PDB entry 5SBA | X-ray diffraction, 2.25 A resolution | chains D and E of the 6 polymer chains in the assembly

== Chain D ==
Protein: Tubulin beta-2B chain
From: Bos taurus
UniProtKB: Q6B856 (TBB2B_BOVIN); the author numbering skips numbers that UniProt does not, so the offset changes along the chain: 1-42 = UniProt 1-42; 45-360 = UniProt 43-358; 369-455 = UniProt 359-445
Chain sequence (445 residues; numbered 1 to 455; 10 numbers in that range are skipped by the numbering (no residue carries them; nothing is unmodelled there); the number before each row is that of its first residue):
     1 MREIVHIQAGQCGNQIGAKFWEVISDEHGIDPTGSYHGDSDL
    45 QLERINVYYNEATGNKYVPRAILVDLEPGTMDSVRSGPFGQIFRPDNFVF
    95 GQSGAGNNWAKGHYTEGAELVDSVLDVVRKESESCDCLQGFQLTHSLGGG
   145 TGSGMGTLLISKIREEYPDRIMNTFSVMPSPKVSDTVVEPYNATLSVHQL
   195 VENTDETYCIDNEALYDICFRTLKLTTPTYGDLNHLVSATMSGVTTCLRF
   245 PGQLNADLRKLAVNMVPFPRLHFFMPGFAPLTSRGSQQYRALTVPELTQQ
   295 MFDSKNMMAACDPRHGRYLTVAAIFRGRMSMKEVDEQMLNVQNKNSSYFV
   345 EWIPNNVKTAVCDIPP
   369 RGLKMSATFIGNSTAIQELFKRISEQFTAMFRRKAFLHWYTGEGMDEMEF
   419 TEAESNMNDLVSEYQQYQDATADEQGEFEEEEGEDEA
Unresolved in the structure: 281-285, 442-455
Metal / ion sites: Mg2+: Gln11 (together with GDP)
Small-molecule neighbours:
  - 5IJ ((1S,2R,3S,5S,6S,16E,18E,20R,21S)-11-chloro-21-hydroxy-12,20-dimethoxy-2,5,9,16-tetramethyl-8,23-dioxo-4,24-dioxa-9,22-diazatetracyclo[19.3.1.1~10,14~.0~3,5~]hexacosa-10(26),11,13,16,18-pentaen-6-yl acetate): Ala99, Gly100, Asn101, Asn102, Lys105, Asp179, Thr180, Val181, Val182, Phe404, Trp407, Tyr408
  - GDP (guanosine-5'-diphosphate): Gly10, Gln11, Cys12, Gln15, Ile16, Ala99, Asn101, Ser140, Gly142, Gly143, Gly144, Thr145, Gly146, Val171, Pro173, Val177, Ser178, Glu183, Asn206, Leu209, Tyr224, Leu227, Asn228, Val231
UniProt features mapped onto this chain:
  - motif: Met1 to Ile4 (MREI motif)
  - binding site (GTP): Gln11, Glu71, Ser140, Gly144, Thr145, Gly146, Asn206, Asn228
  - binding site (Mg(2+)): Glu71
  - modified residue: Ser40 (Phosphoserine), Thr57 (Phosphothreonine), Lys60 (N6-acetyllysine), Ser174 (Phosphoserine), Thr287 (Phosphothreonine), Thr292 (Phosphothreonine), Arg320 (Omega-N-methylarginine), Glu448 (5-glutamyl polyglutamate)
  - cross-link (Glycyl lysine isopeptide (Lys-Gly)): Lys60 (interchain with G-Cter in ubiquitin), Lys326 (interchain with G-Cter in ubiquitin)
What the authors report for this chain:
  - binding site for 5IJ: Gly100, Asn102, Lys105, Val181

== Chain E ==
Protein: Stathmin-4
From: Rattus norvegicus
UniProtKB: P63043 (STMN4_RAT); residues 5-145 here correspond to UniProt positions 49-189 (UniProt number = residue number + 44)
Chain sequence (143 residues; each row starts with the number of its first residue):
     3 MADMEVIELNKCTSGQSFEVILKPPSFDGVPEFNASLPRRRDPSLEEIQK
    53 KLEAAEERRKYQEAELLKHLAEKREHEREVIQKAIEENNNFIKMAKEKLA
   103 QKMESNKENREAHLAAMLERLQEKDKHAEEVRKNKELKEEASR
Unresolved in the structure: 3-5, 29-43, 142-145
Differences from the reference sequence: initiating methionine (3); expression tag (4)
UniProt features mapped onto this chain:
  - modified residue: Ser46 (Phosphoserine)

== Interface between chain D and chain E ==
Contacting residue pairs (28):
  Tyr108(D) - His129(E)  hydrogen bond
  Tyr108(D) - Ala130(E)  hydrophobic
  Tyr108(D) - Val133(E)  hydrophobic
  Tyr108(D) - Arg134(E)  hydrogen bond (backbone-side chain)
  Thr109(D) - Lys137(E)
  Ala112(D) - Arg134(E)
  Ser155(D) - Leu123(E)
  Ser155(D) - Lys126(E)
  Lys156(D) - Asp127(E)  salt bridge
  Arg158(D) - Leu123(E)
  Glu159(D) - Leu120(E)
  Glu159(D) - Leu123(E)
  Glu159(D) - Gln124(E)
  Glu159(D) - Asp127(E)
  Pro162(D) - Met119(E)
  Asp163(D) - Arg112(E)
  Gln193(D) - Lys126(E)  hydrogen bond
  Asn197(D) - Leu123(E)
  Asn197(D) - Lys126(E)
  Thr409(D) - Lys140(E)  hydrogen bond (backbone-side chain)
  Gly410(D) - Lys137(E)
  Glu411(D) - Val133(E)
  Glu411(D) - Lys137(E)  salt bridge
  Gly412(D) - Val133(E)
  Gly412(D) - Asn136(E)
  Gly412(D) - Lys137(E)
  Met413(D) - Val133(E)
  Glu417(D) - His129(E)  salt bridge
Interface residues without a listed pair, chain E (15 interface residues in all): Leu116

== Overview ==
Chain D and chain E form an interface of 17 and 15 residues respectively; the contacts include 4 hydrogen
bonds and 3 salt bridges. Among the polar pairs are Lys156(D)-Asp127(E), Glu411(D)-Lys137(E) and
Glu417(D)-His129(E). Chain D binds GDP and compound 5IJ. The paper reports a binding site for 5IJ at
Gly100(D), Asn102(D) and Lys105(D) among others.
Here chain D is Tubulin beta-2B chain (Bos taurus) and chain E is Stathmin-4 (Rattus norvegicus). Entry 5SBA
(Tubulin-maytansinoid-4b-complex) was determined by X-ray diffraction (same publication as 5SB8, 5SB9, 5SBB,
5SBC, 5SBD and 5SBE).
